Entry 8SH7 (electron microscopy, 2.80 A resolution); this record covers chains A and B.

Chain A:
Molecule: Tubulin alpha-1A chain
From: Homo sapiens
UniProtKB: Q71U36 (TBA1A_HUMAN); numbering as in UniProt (aligned over 1-451)
Amino-acid sequence (451 residues; numbered 1 to 451; the number before each row is that of its first residue):
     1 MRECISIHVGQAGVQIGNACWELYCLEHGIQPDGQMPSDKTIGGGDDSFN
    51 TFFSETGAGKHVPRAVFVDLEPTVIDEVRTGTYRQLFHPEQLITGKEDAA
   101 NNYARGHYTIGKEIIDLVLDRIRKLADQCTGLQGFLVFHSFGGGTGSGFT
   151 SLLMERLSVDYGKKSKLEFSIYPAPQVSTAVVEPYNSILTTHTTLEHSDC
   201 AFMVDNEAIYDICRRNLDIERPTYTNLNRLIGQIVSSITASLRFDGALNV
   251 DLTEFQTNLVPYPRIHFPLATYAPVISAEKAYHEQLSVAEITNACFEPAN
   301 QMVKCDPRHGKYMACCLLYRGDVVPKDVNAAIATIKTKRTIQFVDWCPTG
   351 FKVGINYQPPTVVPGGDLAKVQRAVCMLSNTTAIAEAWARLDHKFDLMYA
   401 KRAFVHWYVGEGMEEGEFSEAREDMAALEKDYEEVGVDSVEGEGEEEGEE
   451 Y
Disordered / not traced: 41-43, 440-451
Curated features (UniProtKB/Swiss-Prot):
  - active site: E254
  - binding site (GTP): Q11, E71, S140, G144, T145, T179, N206, N228
  - binding site (Mg(2+)): E71
  - site: Y451 (Involved in polymerization)
  - modified residue: K40 (N6-acetyllysine), Y282 (3'-nitrotyrosine), S439 (Phosphoserine), E443 (5-glutamyl polyglutamate), E445 (5-glutamyl polyglutamate), Y451 (3'-nitrotyrosine)
  - natural variant: I188 (I188L: In LIS3), P263 (P263T: In LIS3), R264 (R264C: In LIS3), L286 (L286F: In LIS3), R402 (R402C: In LIS3; R402H: In LIS3; R402L: In LIS3), S419 (S419L: In LIS3)
Ligand contacts: GTP (guanosine-5'-triphosphate): G10, Q11, A12, Q15, D69, D98, A99, A100, N101, S140, G142, G143, G144, T145, G146, I171, T179, E183, N206, Y224, L227, N228

Chain B:
Molecule: Tubulin beta-4B chain
From: Homo sapiens
UniProtKB: P68371 (TBB4B_HUMAN); residue numbers follow UniProt; this construct covers 1-445
Amino-acid sequence (445 residues; numbered 1 to 445; the number before each row is that of its first residue):
     1 MREIVHLQAGQCGNQIGAKFWEVISDEHGIDPTGTYHGDSDLQLERINVY
    51 YNEATGGKYVPRAVLVDLEPGTMDSVRSGPFGQIFRPDNFVFGQSGAGNN
   101 WAKGHYTEGAELVDSVLDVVRKEAESCDCLQGFQLTHSLGGGTGSGMGTL
   151 LISKIREEYPDRIMNTFSVVPSPKVSDTVVEPYNATLSVHQLVENTDETY
   201 CIDNEALYDICFRTLKLTTPTYGDLNHLVSATMSGVTTCLRFPGQLNADL
   251 RKLAVNMVPFPRLHFFMPGFAPLTSRGSQQYRALTVPELTQQMFDAKNMM
   301 AACDPRHGRYLTVAAVFRGRMSMKEVDEQMLNVQNKNSSYFVEWIPNNVK
   351 TAVCDIPPRGLKMSATFIGNSTAIQELFKRISEQFTAMFRRKAFLHWYTG
   401 EGMDEMEFTEAESNMNDLVSEYQQYQDATAEEEGEFEEEAEEEVA
Disordered / not traced: 427-445
Curated features (UniProtKB/Swiss-Prot):
  - motif: M1 to I4 (MREI motif)
  - binding site (GTP): Q11, E69, S138, G142, T143, G144, N204, N226
  - binding site (Mg(2+)): E69
  - modified residue: T55 (Phosphothreonine), K58 (N6-acetyllysine), S172 (Phosphoserine), E438 (5-glutamyl polyglutamate)
  - natural variant: R391 (R391C: In LCAEOD; R391H: In LCAEOD)
Ligand contacts:
  - GDP (guanosine-5'-diphosphate): G10, Q11, C12, Q15, I16, N99, S138, G141, G142, T143, G144, S145, V169, D177, N204, L207, Y222, N226
  - GTP (guanosine-5'-triphosphate): Q245, L246, K252
From the paper describing this entry:
  - disease-associated variants - P259L, P259S: abolished binding to Tubulin alpha-1A chain (chain A)
  - disease-associated variants - P358S: unchanged binding to Tubulin alpha-1A chain (chain A)
  - disease-associated variants - P259L, P259S: decreased localization to microtubules
  - disease-associated variants - R391C, R391H: unchanged localization to microtubule localization

Interface between chain A and chain B:
Pairs across the interface (70; chain A residue first):
  Q11(A) - G244(B)
  Q11(A) - Q245(B)  hydrogen bond (side chain-backbone)
  Q11(A) - L246(B)
  Q11(A) - N247(B)  hydrogen bond (side chain-backbone)
  Q15(A) - Q245(B)
  E71(A) - R2(B)  salt bridge
  E71(A) - N247(B)
  P72(A) - M1(B)  hydrophobic
  P72(A) - R46(B)
  T73(A) - R2(B)  hydrogen bond
  T73(A) - N247(B)
  D76(A) - R46(B)  salt bridge
  E77(A) - P243(B)
  K96(A) - M1(B)
  K96(A) - R2(B)
  K96(A) - D128(B)  salt bridge
  E97(A) - Q131(B)
  E97(A) - R251(B)  salt bridge
  D98(A) - D249(B)
  A100(A) - R251(B)
  A100(A) - V255(B)
  N101(A) - K252(B)
  N101(A) - N256(B)  hydrogen bond
  N101(A) - K350(B)
  R105(A) - R251(B)
  Q176(A) - L331(B)
  V177(A) - L331(B)  hydrophobic
  S178(A) - N347(B)
  T179(A) - L246(B)
  T179(A) - V349(B)
  T179(A) - K350(B)
  T179(A) - T351(B)  hydrogen bond (backbone-backbone)
  A180(A) - N256(B)
  A180(A) - N347(B)  hydrogen bond (backbone-side chain)
  V181(A) - N256(B)  hydrogen bond (backbone-side chain)
  V181(A) - N347(B)
  V181(A) - N348(B)
  V182(A) - N256(B)
  Y210(A) - M323(B)
  Y210(A) - K324(B)
  Y210(A) - D327(B)
  R221(A) - S322(B)
  R221(A) - E325(B)
  P222(A) - K324(B)
  T223(A) - Q245(B)
  T223(A) - M321(B)
  T223(A) - S322(B)
  Y224(A) - Q245(B)
  Y224(A) - M323(B)
  K394(A) - P346(B)
  L397(A) - E343(B)
  L397(A) - W344(B)
  M398(A) - W344(B)
  M398(A) - P346(B)
  K401(A) - F260(B)
  K401(A) - W344(B)
  R402(A) - F260(B)
  A403(A) - P259(B)
  A403(A) - F260(B)  hydrophobic
  A403(A) - W344(B)  hydrophobic
  F404(A) - V255(B)
  F404(A) - V258(B)
  F404(A) - P259(B)  hydrophobic
  H406(A) - V258(B)
  H406(A) - P259(B)  hydrogen bond (side chain-backbone)
  H406(A) - F260(B)
  H406(A) - P261(B)
  W407(A) - A254(B)
  W407(A) - V255(B)
  W407(A) - V258(B)  hydrogen bond (side chain-backbone)
Other interface residues (no listed pair), chain A (37 interface residues in all): T80, G95, E220
Other interface residues (no listed pair), chain B (41 interface residues in all): E45, C129, R162, T312, N335, I345
The authors on this interface:
  - interface residues, chain B: F242(B), P259(B)

In short:
37 residues of chain A face 41 of chain B across their interface, with 9 hydrogen bonds and 4 salt bridges.
Polar contacts include E71(A)-R2(B), D76(A)-R46(B) and K96(A)-D128(B). From the paper: P259L and P259S of
chain B abolish binding to Tubulin alpha-1A chain (chain A); interface residues F242(B) and P259(B); 5
substitutions were tested in all.
Here chain A is Tubulin alpha-1A chain and chain B is Tubulin beta-4B chain, both from Homo sapiens. Entry
8SH7 (TUBB4B and TUBA1A Heterodimer from Human Respiratory Doublet Microtubules) was determined by electron
microscopy.
